PDB entry 4ECK | X-ray diffraction, 3.52 A resolution | chains A and B

[Chain A (and B)]
Name: Bifunctional dihydrofolate reductase-thymidylate synthase
Organism: Toxoplasma gondii
Notes: EC 1.5.1.3, 2.1.1.45; chain B of this document is another copy of the same molecule, construct and numbering; everything in this record applies to it too
UniProt: Q07422 (DRTS_TOXGO); residues 1-610 here = UniProt positions 1-610
Chain sequence (610 residues; each row starts with the number of its first residue):
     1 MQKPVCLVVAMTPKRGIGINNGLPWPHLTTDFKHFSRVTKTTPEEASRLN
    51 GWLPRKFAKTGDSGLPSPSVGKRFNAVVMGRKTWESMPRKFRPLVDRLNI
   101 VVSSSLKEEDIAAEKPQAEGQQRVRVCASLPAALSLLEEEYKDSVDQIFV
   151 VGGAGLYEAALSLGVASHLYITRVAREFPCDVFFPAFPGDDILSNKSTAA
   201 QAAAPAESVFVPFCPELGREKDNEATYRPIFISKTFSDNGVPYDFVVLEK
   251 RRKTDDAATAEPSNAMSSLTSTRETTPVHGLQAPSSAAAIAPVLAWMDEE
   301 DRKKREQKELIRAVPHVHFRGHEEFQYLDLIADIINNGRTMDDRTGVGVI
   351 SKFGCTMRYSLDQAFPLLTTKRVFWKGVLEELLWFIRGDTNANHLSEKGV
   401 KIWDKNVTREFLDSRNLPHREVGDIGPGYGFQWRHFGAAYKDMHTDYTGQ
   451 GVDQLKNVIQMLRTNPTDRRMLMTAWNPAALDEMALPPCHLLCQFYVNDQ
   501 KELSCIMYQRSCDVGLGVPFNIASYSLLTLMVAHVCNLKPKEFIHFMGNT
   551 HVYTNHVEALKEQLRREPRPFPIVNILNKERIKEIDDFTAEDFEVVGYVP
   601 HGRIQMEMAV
Disordered / not traced: 1-2, 45-73, 114, 116-118, 137, 139, 152, 163, 187, 194-225, 252-284, 300, 303-308
Small-molecule neighbours:
  - 10-propargyl-5,8-dideazafolic acid (CB3): F374, E381, I402, W403, N406, D513, L516, G517, F520, N521, Y553, R603, M608, A609
  - folic acid (FOL): V8, V9, A10, L23, D31, F32, K33, H34, F35, S36, M87, F91, L94, V95, R97, V151, Y157, T172
  - NADPH (NDP; NADPH dihydro-nicotinamide-adenine-dinucleotide phosphate): V8, V9, A10, I17, G18, I19, N21, G22, L23, W25, G80, R81, K82, T83, S86, V102, S103, S104, S105, A128, V151, G153, A154, G155, L156, Y157, A159, V182
  - 2'-deoxyuridine 5'-monophosphate (UMP): R344, W403, Y429, L486, P487, C489, H490, Q509, R510, S511, C512, D513, G517, V518, N521, H551, Y553

[How chain A and chain B interact]
Contacting residue pairs (126; chain A residue first):
  T30(A) with W296(B)
  K33(A) with W296(B)
  H34(A) with V293(B); W296(B), hydrogen bond
  R37(A) with P292(B); W296(B); E299(B), salt bridge
  V38(A) with P292(B), hydrophobic; V293(B), hydrophobic
  H168(A) with S286(B); A289(B)
  Y170(A) with A289(B), hydrogen bond (side chain-backbone); P292(B)
  I230(A) with I290(B), hydrophobic
  F231(A) with I290(B), hydrophobic; V293(B), hydrophobic; L294(B), hydrophobic; M297(B), hydrophobic
  S233(A) with M297(B)
  F236(A) with M297(B), hydrophobic
  F245(A) with W296(B), hydrophobic; M297(B), hydrophobic
  S285(A) with H168(B), hydrogen bond (backbone-side chain)
  S286(A) with H168(B); E249(B), hydrogen bond
  A289(A) with H168(B); Y170(B), hydrogen bond (backbone-side chain)
  I290(A) with I230(B), hydrophobic
  P292(A) with Y170(B)
  V293(A) with H34(B); V38(B), hydrophobic; Y170(B), hydrophobic; F231(B), hydrophobic
  L294(A) with F231(B), hydrophobic; F319(B), hydrophobic
  W296(A) with T30(B); H34(B); R37(B), hydrogen bond (backbone-side chain)
  M297(A) with F231(B), hydrophobic; S233(B); F236(B), hydrophobic; F245(B), hydrophobic
  R339(A) with D499(B), salt bridge; Q500(B)
  M341(A) with T467(B); N498(B); D499(B), hydrogen bond (side chain-backbone)
  D342(A) with T467(B)
  D343(A) with R469(B), salt bridge
  R344(A) with R469(B); R470(B)
  S351(A) with Y496(B), hydrogen bond
  K352(A) with Y496(B)
  F353(A) with Q494(B); Y496(B), hydrophobic; S504(B); I506(B), hydrophobic
  G354(A) with R358(B), hydrogen bond (backbone-side chain); I506(B)
  C355(A) with F546(B)
  R358(A) with F353(B); G354(B), hydrogen bond (side chain-backbone)
  F436(A) with N477(B); P478(B)
  V452(A) with P478(B); A479(B), hydrophobic
  Q454(A) with W476(B); P478(B)
  T467(A) with D342(B)
  R469(A) with D343(B), salt bridge; R344(B); R510(B), hydrogen bond (backbone-side chain); S511(B), hydrogen bond; N549(B); H551(B); Y553(B), hydrogen bond
  R470(A) with R344(B); L486(B); P487(B); R510(B)
  L472(A) with W476(B), hydrophobic; L491(B), hydrophobic
  T474(A) with T474(B); W476(B); P478(B)
  W476(A) with Q454(B); L472(B), hydrophobic; T474(B)
  N477(A) with F436(B)
  P478(A) with F436(B); Q454(B); T474(B)
  A479(A) with V452(B), hydrophobic
  L486(A) with R470(B)
  L491(A) with L472(B), hydrophobic
  Q494(A) with F353(B); Y508(B); R510(B); G548(B); N549(B)
  Y496(A) with S351(B), hydrogen bond; F353(B), hydrophobic
  N498(A) with R339(B)
  D499(A) with R339(B), salt bridge; T340(B); M341(B)
  S504(A) with F353(B)
  I506(A) with F353(B), hydrophobic; G354(B); Y508(B)
  Y508(A) with Q494(B), hydrogen bond; I506(B); Y508(B), hydrophobic; F546(B), hydrophobic
  R510(A) with R469(B), hydrogen bond (side chain-backbone); R470(B); Q494(B)
  S511(A) with R469(B), hydrogen bond
  F546(A) with Y508(B), hydrophobic; F546(B), hydrophobic
  M547(A) with I506(B)
  G548(A) with Q494(B)
  N549(A) with R469(B); Q494(B); Y496(B)
  H551(A) with R469(B)
Interface residues without a listed pair, chain A (70 interface residues in all): T41, F319, T356, P487, L492, F495, V497, C505, I544, Y553
Interface residues without a listed pair, chain B (71 interface residues in all): V247, K352, C355, R415, L492, V497, C505, I544, M547

[Summary]
Chain A and chain B form an interface of 70 and 71 residues respectively, with 17 hydrogen bonds and 5 salt
bridges. Polar pairs include R37(A)-E299(B), R339(A)-D499(B) and D343(A)-R469(B). Chain A binds
2'-deoxyuridine 5'-monophosphate, 10-propargyl-5,8-dideazafolic acid, folic acid and NADPH.
Both chains are Bifunctional dihydrofolate reductase-thymidylate synthase (Toxoplasma gondii). Entry 4ECK
(Crystal Structure of the Toxoplasma gondii TS-DHFR) was determined by X-ray diffraction together with 4EIL
from the same study.
